8HH5 - chains A and G of the 7 polymer chains in the assembly; structure by electron microscopy, 2.90 A resolution.

Chain A:
Molecule: ATP synthase subunit alpha
From: Bacillus sp. PS3
Notes: EC 7.1.2.2
UniProt: A0A0M3VGF9 (A0A0M3VGF9_BACP3); residues 2-502 here = UniProt positions 2-502
Amino-acid sequence (501 residues; each row starts with the number of its first residue):
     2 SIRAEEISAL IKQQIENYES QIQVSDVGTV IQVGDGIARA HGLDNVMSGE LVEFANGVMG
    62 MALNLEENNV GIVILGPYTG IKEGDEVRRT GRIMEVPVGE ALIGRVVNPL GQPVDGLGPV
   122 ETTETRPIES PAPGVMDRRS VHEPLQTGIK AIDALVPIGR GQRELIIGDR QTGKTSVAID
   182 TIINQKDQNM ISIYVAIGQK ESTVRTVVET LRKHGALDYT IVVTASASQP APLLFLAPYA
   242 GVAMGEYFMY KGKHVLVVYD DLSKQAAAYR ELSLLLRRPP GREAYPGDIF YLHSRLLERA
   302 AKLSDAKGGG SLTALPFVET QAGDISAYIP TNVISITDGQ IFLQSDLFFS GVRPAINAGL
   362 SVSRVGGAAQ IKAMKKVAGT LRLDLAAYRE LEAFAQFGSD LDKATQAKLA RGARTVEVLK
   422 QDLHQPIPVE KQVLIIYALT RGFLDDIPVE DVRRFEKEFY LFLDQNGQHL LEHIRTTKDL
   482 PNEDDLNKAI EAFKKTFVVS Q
Disordered / not traced: 2-23, 502
Differences from the reference sequence: conflict P132 (Arg in A0A0M3VGF9), S193 (Cys in A0A0M3VGF9), F463 (Trp in A0A0M3VGF9)
Ion coordination: Mg2+: T176 (together with ATP)
Residues lining bound ligands: ATP (adenosine-5'-triphosphate): D170, R171, Q172, T173, G174, K175, T176, S177, E320, F349, R354, P355, Q422, D423, L424

Chain G:
Molecule: ATP synthase gamma chain
From: Bacillus sp. PS3
UniProt: A0A0M4TPJ7 (A0A0M4TPJ7_BACP3); residues 2-285 here = UniProt positions 2-285
Amino-acid sequence (284 residues; row label = number of the first residue in the row):
     2 ASLRDIKTRI NATKKTSQIT KAMEMVSTSK LNRAEQNAKS FVPYMEKIQE VVANVALGAG
    62 GASHPMLVSR PVKKTGYLVI TSDRGLAGAY NSNVLRLVYQ TIQKRHASPD EYAIIVIGRV
   122 GLSFFRKRNM PVILDITRLP DQPSFADIKE IARKTVGLFA DGTFDELYMY YNHYVSAIQQ
   182 EVTERKLLPL TDLAENKQRT VYEFEPSQEE ILDVLLPQYA ESLIYGALLD AKASEHAARM
   242 TAMKNATDNA NELIRTLTLS YNRARQAAIT QEITEIVAGA NALQ
Disordered / not traced: 285

How chain A and chain G interact:
Pairs across the interface - 14 pairs, chain A then chain G:
  P281(A) - I277(G)  hydrophobic
  P281(A) - V278(G)
  G282(A) - I274(G)
  E284(A) - I270(G)
  A285(A) - I274(G)
  A394(A) - M26(G)
  F395(A) - M26(G)  hydrophobic
  A396(A) - M26(G)
  Q397(A) - A23(G)
  Q397(A) - M26(G)
  F398(A) - M26(G)
  F398(A) - S30(G)
  F398(A) - N33(G)
  D401(A) - N33(G)
Interface residues without a listed pair, chain G (9 interface residues in all): V27

Summary:
The interface between chain A and chain G involves 10 residues on one side and 9 on the other. Ligands of
chain A: ATP.
Here chain A is ATP synthase subunit alpha and chain G is ATP synthase gamma chain, both from Bacillus sp.
PS3. Entry 8HH5 (F1 domain of FoF1-ATPase from Bacillus PS3,120 degrees,highATP) was determined by electron
microscopy together with 8HH1, 8HH2, 8HH3, 8HH4, 8HH6, 8HH7 and 5 further entries from the same study.
